5JJE - chains A and B; structure by X-ray diffraction, 1.90 A resolution.

== Chain A ==
Molecule: Sensory rhodopsin-2
Organism: Natronomonas pharaonis
Reference sequence: P42196 (BACS2_NATPH); residue numbers follow UniProt; this construct covers 2-239
Amino-acid sequence (248 residues; numbered 2 to 249; the number before each row is that of its first residue):
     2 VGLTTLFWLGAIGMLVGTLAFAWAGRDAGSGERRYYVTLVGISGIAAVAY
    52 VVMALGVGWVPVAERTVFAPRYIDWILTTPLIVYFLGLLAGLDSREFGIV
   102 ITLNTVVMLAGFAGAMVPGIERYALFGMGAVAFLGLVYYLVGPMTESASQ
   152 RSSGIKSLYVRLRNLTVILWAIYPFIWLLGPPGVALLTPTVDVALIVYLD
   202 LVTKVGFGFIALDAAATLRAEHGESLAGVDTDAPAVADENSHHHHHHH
Not modelled in the structure: 223-249
Differences from the reference sequence: expression tag (240-249)
Glycans and other covalent adducts: retinal (RET) linked to K205
Small-molecule neighbours:
  - eicosane (LFA), molecule 1: L7, L10, I13, G14, A195, V198, Y199, L202
  - eicosane (LFA), molecule 2: G14, V17, L202, V203, V206, G207, F210, I211, D214
  - eicosane (LFA), molecule 3: T19, L20, A23, W24
  - eicosane (LFA), molecule 4: I46, V49, A50, V53, V58, G59, P71, I74, D75, L78
  - eicosane (LFA), molecule 5: Y124, A125, F127, F176, L179, L180, V185
  - eicosane (LFA), molecule 6: A131, F134, L135, V138, V168, A172, P175, F176, L179
  - eicosane (LFA), molecule 7: L135, V138, Y139, V142, G143
  - eicosane (LFA), molecule 8: V142, T146, R164
  - eicosane (LFA), molecule 9: I173, F176, L180
  - retinal (RET): W76, T79, T80, I83, V108, M109, G112, F127, G130, A131, F134, W171, Y174, P175, W178, D201, T204
UniProt features mapped onto this chain:
  - modified residue: K205 (N6-(retinylidene)lysine)
What the authors report for this chain:
  - contacts within the chain: R72-D201, D75-T79 (hydrogen bond)
  - binding site for retinal: K205

== Chain B ==
Molecule: Sensory rhodopsin II transducer
Organism: Natronomonas pharaonis
Reference sequence: P42259 (HTR2_NATPH); numbering as in UniProt (aligned over 5-157)
Amino-acid sequence (163 residues; each row starts with the number of its first residue):
     4 AVSRLLLPSRVRHSYTGKMGAVFIFVGALTVLFGAIAYGEVTAAAATGDA
    54 AAVQEAAVSAILGLIILLGINLGLVAATLGGDTAASLSTLAAKASRMGDG
   104 DLDVELETRREDEIGDLYAAFDEMRQSVRTSLEDAKNAREDAEQAQKRAE
   154 EINTNSHHHHHHH
Not modelled in the structure: 4-21, 85-166
Differences from the reference sequence: expression tag (4, 158-166)
Small-molecule neighbours:
  - eicosane (LFA), molecule 1: V25, F28, T81
  - eicosane (LFA), molecule 2: L32, F36, I39
  - eicosane (LFA), molecule 3: G51, D52, A53, A54
  - eicosane (LFA), molecule 4: L65, I68, I69, G72

== Interface between chain A and chain B ==
Pairs across the interface (41; chain A residue first):
  V2(A) with I39(B), hydrophobic
  L7(A) with I39(B), hydrophobic
  R162(A) with A80(B); T81(B); G83(B), hydrogen bond (side chain-backbone); G84(B)
  L166(A) with A80(B), hydrophobic
  I169(A) with G76(B)
  L170(A) with I73(B); G76(B); L77(B)
  I173(A) with I69(B), hydrophobic; G72(B); I73(B)
  L187(A) with S62(B); L65(B), hydrophobic
  L188(A) with S62(B); L65(B), hydrophobic; G66(B); I69(B), hydrophobic
  T189(A) with E43(B), hydrogen bond; S62(B), hydrogen bond (backbone-side chain)
  T191(A) with I39(B); E43(B), hydrogen bond
  V192(A) with F36(B), hydrophobic; E43(B); S62(B); G66(B)
  A195(A) with F36(B), hydrophobic
  L196(A) with F36(B), hydrophobic; G66(B)
  Y199(A) with F28(B), hydrophobic; V29(B); L32(B), hydrophobic; L70(B), hydrophobic; I73(B), hydrophobic; N74(B), hydrogen bond; L77(B)
  L200(A) with I73(B), hydrophobic
  V203(A) with L77(B), hydrophobic
  I211(A) with T81(B)
Interface residues without a listed pair, chain A (22 interface residues in all): V161, N165, I177, L180
Interface residues without a listed pair, chain B (21 interface residues in all): V61
Interface features reported in the paper:
  - specific contacts: Y199(A)-N74(B) (hydrogen bond)

== Summary ==
22 residues of chain A and 21 residues of chain B are in contact, with 5 hydrogen bonds. Among the polar pairs
are R162(A)-G83(B), T189(A)-E43(B) and T189(A)-S62(B). The authors report a hydrogen bond between Y199(A) and
N74(B). From the paper: a binding site for retinal at K205(A); contacts within the chain involving R72(A),
D201(A) and D75(A) among others.
Here chain A is Sensory rhodopsin-2 and chain B is Sensory rhodopsin II transducer, both from Natronomonas
pharaonis. Entry 5JJE (Structure of the SRII/HtrII Complex in I212121 space group ("U" shape)) was determined
by X-ray diffraction (same publication as 5JJF, 5JJJ and 5JJN).
